5YFP - chains D and H of the 8 polymer chains in the assembly; structure by electron microscopy, 4.40 A resolution (low resolution: residue-level contacts below are approximate; hydrogen-bond / salt-bridge calls are withheld).

== Chain D ==
Molecule: Exocyst complex component SEC8
From: Saccharomyces cerevisia S288c
UniProt: P32855 (SEC8_YEAST); residue numbers follow UniProt; this construct covers 1-1065
Chain sequence (1065 residues; row label = number of the first residue in the row):
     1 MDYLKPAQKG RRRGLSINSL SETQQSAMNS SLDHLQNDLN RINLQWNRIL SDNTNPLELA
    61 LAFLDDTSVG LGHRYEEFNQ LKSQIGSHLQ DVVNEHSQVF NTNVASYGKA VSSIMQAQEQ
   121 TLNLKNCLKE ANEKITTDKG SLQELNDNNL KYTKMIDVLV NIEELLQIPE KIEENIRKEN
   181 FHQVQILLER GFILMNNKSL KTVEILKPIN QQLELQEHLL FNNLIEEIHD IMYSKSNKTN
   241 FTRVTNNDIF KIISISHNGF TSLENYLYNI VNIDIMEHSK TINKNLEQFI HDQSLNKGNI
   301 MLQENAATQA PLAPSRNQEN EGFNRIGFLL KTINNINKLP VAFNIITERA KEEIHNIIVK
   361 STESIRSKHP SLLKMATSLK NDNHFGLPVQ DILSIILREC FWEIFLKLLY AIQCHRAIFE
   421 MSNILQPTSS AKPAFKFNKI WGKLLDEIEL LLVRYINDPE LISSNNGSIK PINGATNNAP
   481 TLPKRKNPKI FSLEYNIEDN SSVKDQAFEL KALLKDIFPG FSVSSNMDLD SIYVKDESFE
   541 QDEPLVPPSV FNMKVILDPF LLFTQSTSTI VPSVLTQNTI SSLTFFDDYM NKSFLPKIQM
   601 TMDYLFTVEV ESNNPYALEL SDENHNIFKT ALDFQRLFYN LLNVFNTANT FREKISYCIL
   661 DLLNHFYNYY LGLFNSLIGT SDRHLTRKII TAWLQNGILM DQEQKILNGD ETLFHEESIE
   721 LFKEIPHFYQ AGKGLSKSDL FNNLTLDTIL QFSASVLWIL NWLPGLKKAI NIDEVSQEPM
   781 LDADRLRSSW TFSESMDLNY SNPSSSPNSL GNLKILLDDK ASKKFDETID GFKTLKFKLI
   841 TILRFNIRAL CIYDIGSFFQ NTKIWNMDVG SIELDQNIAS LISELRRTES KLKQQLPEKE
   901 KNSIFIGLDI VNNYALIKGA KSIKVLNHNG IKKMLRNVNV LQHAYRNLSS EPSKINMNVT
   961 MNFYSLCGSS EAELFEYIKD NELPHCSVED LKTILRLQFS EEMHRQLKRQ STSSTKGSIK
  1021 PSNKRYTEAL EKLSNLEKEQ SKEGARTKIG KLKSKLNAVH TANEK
Unresolved in the structure: 1-21, 298-317, 475-497, 527-545, 1010-1037

== Chain H ==
Molecule: Exocyst complex component EXO84
From: Saccharomyces cerevisiae S288c
UniProt: P38261 (EXO84_YEAST); residue numbers follow UniProt; this construct covers 1-753
Chain sequence (753 residues; numbered 1 to 753; the number before each row is that of its first residue):
     1 MVEFSLKKAR NNWKHVKKSA SSPAKQKTPP SPAKPKQKTK KNPYSDLKDP ATSYTLPTIN
    61 ARERSRVATS MQRRLSIHNT NYAPPTLDYS MPLPDMPNMI VPNDNVDSSH NNSSFTTENE
   121 SVSSKGPSNS LNLSTADLSL NDSSYNKVPA RSAMRNTVNP SGSNDPFNNS TSLRKMLANP
   181 HFNAKDFVHD KLGNASAITI DKFTSNLTDL SIQVQEEVKL NINKSYNEIM TVNNDLNVAM
   241 LELKRVRANI NDLNEVLDQC TKIAEKRLQL QDQIDQERQG NFNNVESHSN SPALLPPLKA
   301 GQNGNLMRRD RSSVLILEKF WDTELDQLFK NVEGAQKFIN STKGRHILMN SANWMELNTT
   361 TGKPLQMVQI FILNDLVLIA DKSRDKQNDF IVSQCYPLKD VTVTQEEFST KRLLFKFSNS
   421 NSSLYECRDA DECSRLLDVI RKAKDDLCDI FHVEEENSKR IRESFRYLQS TQQTPGRENN
   481 RSPNKNKRRS MGGSITPGRN VTGAMDQYLL QNLTLSMHSR PRSRDMSSTA QRLKFLDEGV
   541 EEIDIELARL RFESAVETLL DIESQLEDLS ERISDEELML LNLISLKIEQ RREAISSKLS
   601 QSILSSNEIV HLKSGTENMI KLGLPEQALD LFLQNRSNFI QDLILQIGSV DNPTNYLTQL
   661 AVIRFQTIKK TVEDFQDIFK ELGAKISSIL VDWCSDEVDN HFKLIDKQLL NDEMLSPGSI
   721 KSSRKQIDGL KAVGLDFVYK LDEFIKKNSD KIR
Unresolved in the structure: 1-168, 279-306, 498-524, 571-577, 648-649, 712-714

== Interface between chain D and chain H ==
Contacting residue pairs (12; chain D residue first):
  H257(D) - R477(H)
  N258(D) - R477(H)
  G259(D) - R477(H)
  G259(D) - E478(H)
  F260(D) - R477(H)
  F260(D) - E478(H)
  D499(D) - T361(H)
  D499(D) - G362(H)
  H943(D) - Q708(H)
  N947(D) - K707(H)
  N947(D) - Q708(H)
  S950(D) - L710(H)
Other interface residues (no listed pair), chain D (15 interface residues in all): Q390, D391, E498, S883, S890, R946, L948
Other interface residues (no listed pair), chain H (10 interface residues in all): T360, L645, I647

== Overview ==
15 residues of chain D face 10 of chain H across their interface.
Chain D is Exocyst complex component SEC8 (Saccharomyces cerevisia S288c) and chain H is Exocyst complex
component EXO84 (Saccharomyces cerevisiae S288c); the structure, Cryo-EM Structure of the Exocyst Complex, was
determined by electron microscopy.
